PDB entry 3HKC | X-ray diffraction, 3.80 A resolution | chains C and E of the 5 polymer chains in the assembly

== Chain C ==
Protein: Tubulin alpha chain
Source organism: Ovis aries
Sequence (451 residues; row label = number of the first residue in the row):
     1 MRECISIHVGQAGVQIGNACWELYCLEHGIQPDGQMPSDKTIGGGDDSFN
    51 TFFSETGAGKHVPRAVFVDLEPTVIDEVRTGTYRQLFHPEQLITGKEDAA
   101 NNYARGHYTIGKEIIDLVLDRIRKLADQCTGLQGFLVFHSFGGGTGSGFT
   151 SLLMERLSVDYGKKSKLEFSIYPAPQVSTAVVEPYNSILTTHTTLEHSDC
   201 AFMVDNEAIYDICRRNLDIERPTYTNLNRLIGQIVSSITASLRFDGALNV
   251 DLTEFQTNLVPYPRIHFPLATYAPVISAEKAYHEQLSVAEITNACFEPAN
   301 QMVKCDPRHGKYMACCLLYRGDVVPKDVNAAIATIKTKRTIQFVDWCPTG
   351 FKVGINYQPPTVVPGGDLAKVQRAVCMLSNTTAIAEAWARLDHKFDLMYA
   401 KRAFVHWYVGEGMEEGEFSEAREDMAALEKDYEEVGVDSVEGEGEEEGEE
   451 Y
Not modelled in the structure: 1, 44-46, 280-284, 438-451
Ligand contacts:
  - E70 (N-{2-[(4-hydroxyphenyl)amino]pyridin-3-yl}-4-methoxybenzenesulfonamide): N101, T179, V181
  - GTP: G10, Q11, A12, Q15, I16, D69, E71, D98, A99, A100, N101, S140, G142, G143, G144, T145, G146, I171, P173, V177, S178, T179, E183, N206, Y224, L227, N228, I231

== Chain E ==
Protein: Stathmin-4
Source organism: Rattus norvegicus
Notes: fragment: RB3 stathmin-like domain
Reference sequence: P63043 (STMN4_RAT); residues 5-145 here correspond to UniProt positions 49-189 (UniProt number = residue number + 44)
Sequence (142 residues; row label = number of the first residue in the row):
     4 ADMEVIELNKCTSGQSFEVILKPPSFDGVPEFNASLPRRRDPSLEEIQKK
    54 LEAAEERRKYQEAELLKHLAEKREHEREVIQKAIEENNNFIKMAKEKLAQ
   104 KMESNKENREAHLAAMLERLQEKDKHAEEVRKNKELKEEASR
Not modelled in the structure: 31-44, 142-145
Differences from the reference sequence: expression tag (4)
Swiss-Prot annotation at these positions:
  - modified residue: S46 (Phosphoserine)

== Chain C / chain E interface ==
Pairs across the interface - 20 pairs, chain C then chain E:
  Y108(C) - K104(E)
  Y108(C) - M105(E)  hydrophobic
  Y108(C) - N108(E)
  T109(C) - R112(E)
  K112(C) - M105(E)
  E155(C) - L101(E)
  S158(C) - F93(E)
  S158(C) - I94(E)
  V159(C) - I94(E)
  G162(C) - I94(E)
  T193(C) - K104(E)
  H197(C) - F93(E)
  V409(C) - H115(E)
  G410(C) - H115(E)
  E411(C) - R112(E)  salt bridge
  G412(C) - N108(E)  hydrogen bond (backbone-side chain)
  G412(C) - N111(E)
  G412(C) - R112(E)
  M413(C) - N108(E)
  E417(C) - K104(E)  salt bridge
Interface residues without a listed pair, chain C (19 interface residues in all): L152, R156, E196, E414
Interface residues without a listed pair, chain E (11 interface residues in all): A97, K98

== In short ==
The interface between chain C and chain E involves 19 residues on one side and 11 on the other; the contacts
include 1 hydrogen bond and 2 salt bridges. Polar contacts include E411(C)-R112(E), E417(C)-K104(E) and
G412(C)-N108(E). Bound to chain C: GTP and compound E70.
Chain C is Tubulin alpha chain (Ovis aries) and chain E is Stathmin-4 (Rattus norvegicus); the structure,
Tubulin-ABT751: RB3 stathmin-like domain complex, was determined by X-ray diffraction together with 3HKB, 3HKD
and 3HKE from the same study.
